PDB entry 8QCB | electron microscopy, 2.80 A resolution | chains B and C of the 5 polymer chains in the assembly

# Chain B
Name: Superkiller protein 3
Source organism: Saccharomyces cerevisiae
Reference sequence: P17883 (SKI3_YEAST); residue numbers follow UniProt; this construct covers 1-1432
Chain sequence (1436 residues; row label = number of the first residue in the row; numbers below 1 keep their minus sign (Gly-3 is residue -3)):
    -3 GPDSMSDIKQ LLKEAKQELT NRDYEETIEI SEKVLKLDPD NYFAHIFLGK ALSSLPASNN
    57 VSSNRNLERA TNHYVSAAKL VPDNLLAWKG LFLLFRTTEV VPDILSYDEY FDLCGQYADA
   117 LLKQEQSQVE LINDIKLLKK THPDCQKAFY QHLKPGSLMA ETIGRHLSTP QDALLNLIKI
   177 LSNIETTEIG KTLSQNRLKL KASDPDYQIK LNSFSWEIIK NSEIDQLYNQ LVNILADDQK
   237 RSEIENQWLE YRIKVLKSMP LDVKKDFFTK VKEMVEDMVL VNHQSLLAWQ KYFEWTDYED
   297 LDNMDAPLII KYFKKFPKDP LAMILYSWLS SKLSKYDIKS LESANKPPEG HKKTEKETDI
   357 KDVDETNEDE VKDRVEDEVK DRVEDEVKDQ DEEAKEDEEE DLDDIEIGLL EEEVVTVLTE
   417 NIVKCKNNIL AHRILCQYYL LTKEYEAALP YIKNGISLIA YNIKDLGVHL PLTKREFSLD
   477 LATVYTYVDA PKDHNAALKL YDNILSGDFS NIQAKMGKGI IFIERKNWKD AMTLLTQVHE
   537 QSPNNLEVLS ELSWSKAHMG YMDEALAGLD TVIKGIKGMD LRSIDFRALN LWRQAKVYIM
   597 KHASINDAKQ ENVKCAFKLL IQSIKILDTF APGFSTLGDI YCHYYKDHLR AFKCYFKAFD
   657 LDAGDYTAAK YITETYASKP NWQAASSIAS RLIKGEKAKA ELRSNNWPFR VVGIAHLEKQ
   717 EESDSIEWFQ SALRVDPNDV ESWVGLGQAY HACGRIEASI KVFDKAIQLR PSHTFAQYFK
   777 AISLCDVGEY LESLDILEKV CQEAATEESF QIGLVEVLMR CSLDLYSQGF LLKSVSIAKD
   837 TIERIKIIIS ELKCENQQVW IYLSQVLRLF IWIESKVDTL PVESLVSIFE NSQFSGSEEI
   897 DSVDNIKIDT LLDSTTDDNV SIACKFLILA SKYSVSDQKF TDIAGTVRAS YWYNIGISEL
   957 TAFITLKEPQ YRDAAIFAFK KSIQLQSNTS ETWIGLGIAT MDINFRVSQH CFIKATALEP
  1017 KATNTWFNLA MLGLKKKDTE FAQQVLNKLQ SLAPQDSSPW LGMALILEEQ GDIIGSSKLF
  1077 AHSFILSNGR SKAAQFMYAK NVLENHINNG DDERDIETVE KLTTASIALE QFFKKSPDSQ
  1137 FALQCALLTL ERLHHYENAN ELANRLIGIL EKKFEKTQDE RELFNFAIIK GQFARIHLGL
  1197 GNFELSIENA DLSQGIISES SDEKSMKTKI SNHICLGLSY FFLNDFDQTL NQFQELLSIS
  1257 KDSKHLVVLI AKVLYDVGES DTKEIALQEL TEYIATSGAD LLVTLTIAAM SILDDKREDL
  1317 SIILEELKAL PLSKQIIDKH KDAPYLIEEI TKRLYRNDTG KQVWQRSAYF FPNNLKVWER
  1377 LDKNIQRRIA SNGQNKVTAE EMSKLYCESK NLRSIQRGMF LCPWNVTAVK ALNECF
Disordered / not traced: -3 to 780, 932-939
Construct notes: expression tag (-3 to 0)

# Chain C
Name: Antiviral protein SKI8
Source organism: Saccharomyces cerevisiae
Reference sequence: Q02793 (SKI8_YEAST); residues 1-397 here = UniProt positions 1-397
Chain sequence (397 residues; numbered 1 to 397; the number before each row is that of its first residue):
     1 MSKVFIATAN AGKAHDADIF SVSACNSFTV SCSGDGYLKV WDNKLLDNEN PKDKSYSHFV
    61 HKSGLHHVDV LQAIERDAFE LCLVATTSFS GDLLFYRITR EDETKKVIFE KLDLLDSDMK
   121 KHSFWALKWG ASNDRLLSHR LVATDVKGTT YIWKFHPFAD ESNSLTLNWS PTLELQGTVE
   181 SPMTPSQFAT SVDISERGLI ATGFNNGTVQ ISELSTLRPL YNFESQHSMI NNSNSIRSVK
   241 FSPQGSLLAI AHDSNSFGCI TLYETEFGER IGSLSVPTHS SQASLGEFAH SSWVMSLSFN
   301 DSGETLCSAG WDGKLRFWDV KTKERITTLN MHCDDIEIEE DILAVDEHGD SLAEPGVFDV
   361 KFLKKGWRSG MGADLNESLC CVCLDRSIRW FREAGGK
Disordered / not traced: 1, 159-167, 278-285, 337, 370-374, 396-397

# Interface between chain B and chain C
Residue-residue contacts (71):
  Gln824(B) with Lys323(C), hydrogen bond (backbone-side chain)
  Gly825(B) with Glu269(C); Ile271(C)
  Phe826(B) with Glu264(C); Glu269(C); Ile271(C), hydrophobic
  Leu827(B) with Glu269(C), hydrogen bond (backbone-side chain)
  Leu828(B) with Phe267(C), hydrophobic; Glu269(C), hydrogen bond (backbone-side chain)
  Lys829(B) with Glu266(C), salt bridge; Phe267(C)
  Ser832(B) with Phe267(C)
  Ile1081(B) with Gly286(C)
  Ile1112(B) with Asn255(C); Ser256(C)
  Val1115(B) with Asn255(C)
  Glu1116(B) with Asn255(C); Ser256(C); Phe257(C)
  Thr1119(B) with His227(C)
  Thr1120(B) with Gly286(C)
  Ser1122(B) with His227(C)
  Ile1123(B) with His227(C); Arg270(C)
  Glu1126(B) with His227(C), salt bridge
  Gln1127(B) with Arg270(C)
  Lys1130(B) with Glu269(C)
  Arg1148(B) with Met229(C)
  Leu1149(B) with Ser228(C); Met229(C)
  His1150(B) with Met229(C)
  His1151(B) with His227(C)
  Arg1383(B) with Asp350(C), salt bridge
  Arg1384(B) with His348(C); Gly349(C); Asp350(C), salt bridge
  Lys1392(B) with Ser256(C); Phe257(C)
  Val1393(B) with Ser256(C); Trp293(C)
  Thr1394(B) with Asn255(C); Trp293(C)
  Ala1395(B) with Arg237(C); Asp253(C); Trp293(C)
  Met1398(B) with Trp293(C), hydrophobic
  Tyr1402(B) with Trp311(C)
  Ser1405(B) with His348(C)
  Asn1407(B) with Glu347(C); His348(C)
  Arg1409(B) with Asp16(C), hydrogen bond (side chain-backbone); Glu347(C), salt bridge; Arg386(C)
  Ser1410(B) with Glu347(C); His348(C), hydrogen bond
  Gln1412(B) with Gly34(C), hydrogen bond (side chain-backbone); Ser63(C), hydrogen bond (side chain-backbone); Phe89(C)
  Arg1413(B) with Glu347(C), salt bridge
  Met1415(B) with Phe89(C)
  Phe1416(B) with Phe20(C), hydrophobic; His66(C); Phe358(C), hydrophobic
  Leu1417(B) with Arg237(C), hydrogen bond (backbone-side chain)
  Pro1419(B) with Trp125(C), hydrophobic; Phe188(C), hydrophobic
  Trp1420(B) with Asn205(C); Asn232(C); Ser235(C)
  Phe1432(B) with Lys62(C); Ser63(C)
Interface residues without a listed pair, chain B (46 interface residues in all): Asn1084, Tyr1094, Glu1109, Leu1428
Interface residues without a listed pair, chain C (49 interface residues in all): Ala17, Gly64, Thr190, Gln226, Leu247, Ser254, Val276, Pro277, Glu287, Phe288, Met295, Thr322, Leu384

# In short
46 residues of chain B and 49 residues of chain C are in contact, with 8 hydrogen bonds and 6 salt bridges.
Among the polar pairs are Lys829(B)-Glu266(C), Glu1126(B)-His227(C) and Arg1383(B)-Asp350(C).
Here chain B is Superkiller protein 3 and chain C is Antiviral protein SKI8, both from Saccharomyces
cerevisiae. Entry 8QCB (CryoEM structure of a S. Cerevisiae Ski2387 complex in the open state) was determined
by electron microscopy together with 8QCF, 8Q9T and 8QCA from the same study.
